8CY4 - chains A and E of the 3 polymer chains in the assembly; structure by X-ray diffraction, 2.34 A resolution.

Chain A:
Molecule: Site-specific DNA-methyltransferase (adenine-specific)
Source organism: Clostridioides difficile
Notes: EC 2.1.1.72
UniProtKB: A0A031WG99 (A0A031WG99_CLODI); residue numbers follow UniProt; this construct covers 1-577
Chain sequence (577 residues; row label = number of the first residue in the row):
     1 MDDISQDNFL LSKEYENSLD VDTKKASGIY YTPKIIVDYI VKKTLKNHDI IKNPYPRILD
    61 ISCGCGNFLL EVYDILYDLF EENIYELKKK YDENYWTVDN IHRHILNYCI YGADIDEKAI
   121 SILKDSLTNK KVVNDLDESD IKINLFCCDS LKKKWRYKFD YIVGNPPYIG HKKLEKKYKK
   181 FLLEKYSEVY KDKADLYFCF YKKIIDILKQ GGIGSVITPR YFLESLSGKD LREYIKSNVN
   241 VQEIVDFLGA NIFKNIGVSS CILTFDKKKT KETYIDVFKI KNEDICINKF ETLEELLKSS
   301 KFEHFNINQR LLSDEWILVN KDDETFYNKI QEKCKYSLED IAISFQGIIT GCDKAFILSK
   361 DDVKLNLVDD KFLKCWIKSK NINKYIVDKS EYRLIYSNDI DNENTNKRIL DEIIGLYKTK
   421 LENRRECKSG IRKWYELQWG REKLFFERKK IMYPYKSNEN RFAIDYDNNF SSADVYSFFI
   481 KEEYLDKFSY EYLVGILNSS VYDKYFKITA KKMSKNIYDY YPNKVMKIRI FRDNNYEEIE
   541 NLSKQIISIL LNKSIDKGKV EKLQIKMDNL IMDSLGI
Disordered / not traced: 1-27, 133-136
Metal / ion sites: K+ site 1: Lys88, Lys89, Tyr91, Glu93; K+ site 2: Gly249, Ala250, Asn251, Val258, Ser259
Small-molecule neighbours: QA6 (N-[3-(4-hydroxyphenyl)propyl]adenosine): Gly28, Tyr30, Ile61, Ser62, Gly64, Asp114, Ile115, Asp116, Cys148, Asp149, Ser150, Leu151, Asn165, Pro166, Pro167, Glu175, Tyr178, Leu196, Phe200
From the paper describing this entry:
  - binding site for QA6: Glu175

Chain E:
Molecule: 14-nt DNA strand
Sequence (14 nucleotides; each row starts with the number of its first residue):
     1 ATGGGACTTT TTGA

How chain A and chain E interact:
Contacting residue pairs (44):
  His171(A) - DT11(E)  base contact
  His171(A) - DT12(E)  sugar contact
  Lys172(A) - DT9(E)  hydrogen bond to the base
  Lys172(A) - DT10(E)  hydrogen bond to the base
  Lys172(A) - DT11(E)  hydrogen bond to the sugar
  Lys172(A) - DT12(E)  phosphate contact
  Lys176(A) - DT12(E)  salt bridge to the phosphate
  Lys176(A) - DG13(E)  phosphate contact
  Lys179(A) - DT12(E)  hydrogen bond to the phosphate
  Lys179(A) - DG13(E)  salt bridge to the phosphate
  Leu183(A) - DA14(E)  phosphate contact
  Lys191(A) - DA14(E)  phosphate contact
  Asp192(A) - DG13(E)  hydrogen bond to the phosphate
  Asp192(A) - DA14(E)  hydrogen bond to the phosphate
  Lys193(A) - DT12(E)  hydrogen bond to the base
  Lys193(A) - DG13(E)  hydrogen bond to the base
  Asn255(A) - DG3(E)  base contact
  Ile349(A) - DT10(E)  base contact
  Ile349(A) - DT11(E)  base contact
  Gly351(A) - DT10(E)  sugar contact
  Cys352(A) - DT10(E)  phosphate contact
  Asp353(A) - DT10(E)  hydrogen bond to the phosphate
  Lys378(A) - DT8(E)  phosphate contact
  Lys378(A) - DT9(E)  salt bridge to the phosphate
  Ser379(A) - DT8(E)  hydrogen bond to the phosphate
  Lys380(A) - DT8(E)  salt bridge to the phosphate
  Lys420(A) - DT11(E)  salt bridge to the phosphate
  Arg424(A) - DT11(E)  phosphate contact
  Arg425(A) - DT12(E)  base contact
  Arg425(A) - DG13(E)  hydrogen bond to the base
  Arg425(A) - DA14(E)  base contact
  Gln438(A) - DT11(E)  base contact
  Gln438(A) - DT12(E)  base contact
  Trp439(A) - DT11(E)  base contact
  Trp439(A) - DT12(E)  hydrogen bond to the base
  Tyr455(A) - DT8(E)  hydrogen bond to the base
  Tyr455(A) - DT9(E)  base contact
  Lys456(A) - DT8(E)  base contact
  Ser472(A) - DT10(E)  base contact
  Ala473(A) - DT10(E)  base contact
  Asp474(A) - DT9(E)  phosphate contact
  Lys515(A) - DG5(E)  salt bridge to the phosphate
  Ile517(A) - DC7(E)  base contact
  Ile517(A) - DT8(E)  base contact
Interface residues without a listed pair, chain A (31 interface residues in all): Lys254, Thr350, Glu426
Interface residues without a listed pair, chain E (11 interface residues in all): DT2

In short:
31 residues of chain A face 11 of chain E across their interface; the contacts include 13 hydrogen bonds and 6
salt bridges. Polar contacts include Lys172(A)-DT9(E), Lys172(A)-DT10(E) and Lys193(A)-DT12(E). Ligands of
chain A: compound QA6. Lys88(A), Lys89(A), Tyr91(A) and Glu93(A) coordinate K+ site 1. From the paper: a
binding site for QA6 at Glu175(A).
Here chain A is Site-specific DNA-methyltransferase (adenine-specific) (Clostridioides difficile) and chain E
is a 14-nt DNA strand. Entry 8CY4 (CamA Adenine Methyltransferase Complexed to Cognate Substrate DNA and
Compound 16) was determined by X-ray diffraction together with 8CXS, 8CXT, 8CXU, 8CXV, 8CXW, 8CXX and 7
further entries from the same study.
